1ON9 - chains C and E of the 6 polymer chains in the assembly; structure by X-ray diffraction, 2.00 A resolution.

# Chain C (and E)
Protein: Methylmalonyl-CoA carboxyltransferase 12S subunit
Source organism: Propionibacterium freudenreichii
Notes: EC 2.1.3.1; chain E of this document is another copy of the same molecule, construct and numbering; everything in this record applies to it too
UniProtKB: Q8GBW6 (12S_PROFR); residues 2-524 here = UniProt positions 2-524
Sequence (523 residues; numbered 2 to 524; the number before each row is that of its first residue):
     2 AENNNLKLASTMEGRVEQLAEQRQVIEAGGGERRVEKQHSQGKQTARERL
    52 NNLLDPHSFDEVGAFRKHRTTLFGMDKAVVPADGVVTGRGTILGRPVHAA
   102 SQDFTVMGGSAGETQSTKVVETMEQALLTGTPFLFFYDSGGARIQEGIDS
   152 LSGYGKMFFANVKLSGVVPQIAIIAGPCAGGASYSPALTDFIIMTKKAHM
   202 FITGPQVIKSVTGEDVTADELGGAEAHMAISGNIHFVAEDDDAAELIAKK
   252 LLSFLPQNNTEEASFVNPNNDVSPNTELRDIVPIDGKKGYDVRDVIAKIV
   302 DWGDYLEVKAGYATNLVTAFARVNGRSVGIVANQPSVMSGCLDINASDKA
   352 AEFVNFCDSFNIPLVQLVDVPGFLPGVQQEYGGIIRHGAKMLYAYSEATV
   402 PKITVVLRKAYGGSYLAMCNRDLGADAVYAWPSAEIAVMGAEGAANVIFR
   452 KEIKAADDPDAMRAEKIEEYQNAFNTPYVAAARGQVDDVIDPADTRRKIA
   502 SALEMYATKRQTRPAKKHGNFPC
Unresolved in the structure: 2-7, 450-451, 455 (chain E: 2-5)
Bound ions: Cd2+: His388 (shared with 1 residue of chain F)
Ligand contacts: methylmalonyl-coenzyme A (MCA): Arg34, Arg35, Lys38, Phe105, Met108, Gly109, Ser111, Gly141, Gly142, Ala143, Gln146
From the paper describing this entry:
  - binding site for methylmalonyl-coenzyme A: Ala143, Ile145
  - catalytic residues: Tyr185 (proposed by the authors, not directly observed)

# How chain C and chain E interact
Residue-residue contacts (7; chain C residue first):
  Arg70(C) - Arg70(E)
  Arg70(C) - Thr71(E)
  Arg70(C) - Glu114(E)  salt bridge
  Arg70(C) - Asp150(E)  salt bridge
  Thr71(C) - Arg70(E)
  Glu114(C) - Arg70(E)  salt bridge
  Asp150(C) - Arg70(E)  salt bridge
Interface residues without a listed pair, chain C (5 interface residues in all): Thr72
Interface residues without a listed pair, chain E (5 interface residues in all): Thr72

# Overview
Chain C and chain E each contribute 5 residues to their interface, with 4 salt bridges. Among the polar pairs
are Arg70(C)-Glu114(E) and Arg70(C)-Asp150(E). Ligands of chain C: methylmalonyl-coenzyme A. The paper reports
the catalytic residue Tyr185(C); a binding site for methylmalonyl-coenzyme A at Ala143(C) and Ile145(C).
Chain C and chain E are both Methylmalonyl-CoA carboxyltransferase 12S subunit (Propionibacterium
freudenreichii); the structure, Transcarboxylase 12S crystal structure: hexamer assembly and substrate binding
to a multienzyme core (with hydrolyzed methylmalonyl-coenzyme ..., was determined by X-ray diffraction
together with 1ON3 from the same study.
